6RDS - chains R and S of the 20 polymer chains in the assembly; structure by electron microscopy, 3.80 A resolution.

[Chain R]
Protein: Mitochondrial ATP synthase subunit delta
Organism: Polytomella sp. Pringsheim 198.80
Reference sequence: D7P7X6 (D7P7X6_9CHLO); numbering as in UniProt (aligned over 1-199)
Sequence (199 residues; each row starts with the number of its first residue):
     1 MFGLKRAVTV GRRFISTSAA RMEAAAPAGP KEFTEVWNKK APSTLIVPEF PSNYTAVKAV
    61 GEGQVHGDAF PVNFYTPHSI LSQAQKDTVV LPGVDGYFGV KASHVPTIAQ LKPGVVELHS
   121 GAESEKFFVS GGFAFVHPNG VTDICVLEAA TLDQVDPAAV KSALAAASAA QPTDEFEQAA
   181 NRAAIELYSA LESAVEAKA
Not modelled in the structure: 1-22

[Chain S]
Protein: ATP synthase gamma chain, mitochondrial
Organism: Polytomella sp. Pringsheim 198.80
Reference sequence: Q4LDE7 (Q4LDE7_9CHLO); residues 1-317 here = UniProt positions 1-317
Sequence (317 residues; each row starts with the number of its first residue):
     1 MALRKAVLSL GLSQGVAAEA VLGSGMFNAV QHESVRYASN QAVKQRIRAI KNIGKITKAM
    61 KMVAASKMKN AQIAVEQSRG LVDPFVRLFG DFPAVNSNKS VVVAVTSDKG LCGGLNSNIT
   121 KYTRATLATT ESEGKDVVVV SIGDKGRSQL TRIESQRYQL AIADTYKVRV TFGQASLIVE
   181 ELIKHNPQSY QILFNKFRSA ISFKPTVATI LSPDLLEKQL EDVTGNSLDA YDIEASHERS
   241 DVLRDLTEFH LGVTLYNAML ENNCSEHASR MSAMENSTKS AGEMLGKLTL DYNRKRQATI
   301 TTELIEIIAG ASALMDE
Not modelled in the structure: 1-38, 316-317

[Chain R / chain S interface]
Pairs across the interface - 90 pairs, chain R then chain S:
  Glu-23(R) with Gln-219(S); Asp-222(S)
  Ala-24(R) with Asp-222(S)
  Ala-26(R) with Val-95(S), hydrophobic; Asn-96(S); Leu-220(S)
  Ala-28(R) with Phe-92(S), hydrophobic; Ala-94(S)
  Gly-29(R) with Asp-91(S); Pro-93(S)
  Pro-30(R) with Asp-91(S)
  Phe-33(R) with Ala-94(S), hydrophobic; Thr-129(S)
  Val-36(R) with Thr-129(S), hydrogen bond (backbone-side chain)
  Trp-37(R) with Ala-125(S), hydrogen bond (side chain-backbone); Thr-126(S); Thr-129(S)
  Lys-40(R) with Ala-128(S)
  Ile-46(R) with Tyr-122(S), hydrogen bond (backbone-side chain)
  Pro-48(R) with Tyr-122(S); Thr-126(S); Pro-205(S)
  Glu-49(R) with Lys-204(S); Pro-205(S), hydrogen bond (backbone-backbone); Thr-206(S); Val-207(S), hydrogen bond (backbone-backbone)
  Phe-50(R) with Asp-91(S)
  Pro-51(R) with Val-86(S); Asp-91(S); Val-207(S)
  Ser-52(R) with Val-86(S); Asp-91(S)
  Tyr-54(R) with Asp-83(S); Lys-196(S); Arg-198(S); Thr-206(S)
  Thr-55(R) with Asp-83(S); Val-86(S)
  Val-57(R) with Arg-87(S), hydrogen bond (backbone-side chain)
  Ala-59(R) with Arg-87(S); Tyr-231(S)
  Asn-73(R) with Arg-87(S), hydrogen bond
  Tyr-75(R) with Gly-80(S); Leu-81(S), hydrophobic; Pro-84(S); Arg-87(S)
  Thr-76(R) with Gln-77(S); Leu-81(S)
  Pro-77(R) with Gln-77(S); Ser-78(S); Leu-81(S); Phe-172(S), hydrophobic; Tyr-256(S)
  His-78(R) with Gln-77(S)
  Ser-79(R) with Gln-77(S)
  Ile-80(R) with Glu-76(S); Gln-77(S), hydrogen bond (backbone-side chain); Gly-80(S)
  Gly-93(R) with Glu-234(S)
  Val-94(R) with Glu-234(S), hydrogen bond (backbone-side chain)
  Asp-95(R) with Glu-234(S), hydrogen bond (backbone-side chain)
  Pro-106(R) with Ala-230(S); Tyr-231(S); Asp-232(S), hydrogen bond (backbone-backbone)
  Thr-107(R) with Tyr-231(S); Asp-232(S)
  Ile-108(R) with Leu-228(S), hydrophobic; Tyr-231(S), hydrophobic; Asp-232(S), hydrogen bond (backbone-backbone); Ile-233(S); Glu-234(S), hydrogen bond (backbone-backbone)
  Ala-109(R) with Glu-234(S)
  Gln-110(R) with Glu-234(S); Val-242(S)
  Phe-133(R) with Val-242(S), hydrophobic; Asp-245(S); Leu-246(S), hydrophobic
  Phe-135(R) with Leu-88(S), hydrophobic; Leu-246(S), hydrophobic
  Val-136(R) with Tyr-231(S)
  His-137(R) with Arg-87(S), hydrogen bond (side chain-backbone); Leu-88(S); Tyr-231(S)
  Pro-138(R) with Tyr-231(S)
  Asp-143(R) with Pro-84(S); Arg-87(S), salt bridge
  Cys-145(R) with Leu-81(S), hydrophobic; Pro-84(S), hydrophobic
  Leu-147(R) with Phe-172(S), hydrophobic; Phe-249(S), hydrophobic
Other interface residues (no listed pair), chain R (49 interface residues in all): Glu-32, Ala-41, Leu-45, Lys-58, Gly-96, Phe-98
Other interface residues (no listed pair), chain S (47 interface residues in all): Lys-121, Thr-130, Ala-208, Ala-235, Ser-236

[Overview]
49 residues of chain R face 47 of chain S across their interface; the contacts include 14 hydrogen bonds and 1
salt bridge. Polar pairs include Asp-143(R)/Arg-87(S), Val-36(R)/Thr-129(S) and Trp-37(R)/Ala-125(S).
Chain R is Mitochondrial ATP synthase subunit delta and chain S is ATP synthase gamma chain, mitochondrial,
both from Polytomella sp. Pringsheim 198.80; the structure, Cryo-EM structure of Polytomella F-ATP synthase,
Rotary substate 1D, focussed refinement of F1 head and rotor, was determined by electron microscopy together
with 6RD4, 6RD5, 6RD6, 6RD7, 6RD8, 6RD9 and 46 further entries from the same study.
